Entry 6RE2 (electron microscopy, 3.20 A resolution); this record covers chains T and X of the 31 polymer chains in the assembly.

# Chain T
Name: ATP synthase subunit alpha
Source organism: Polytomella sp. Pringsheim 198.80
UniProt: A0ZW40 (A0ZW40_9CHLO); numbering as in UniProt (aligned over 1-562)
Amino-acid sequence (562 residues; row label = number of the first residue in the row):
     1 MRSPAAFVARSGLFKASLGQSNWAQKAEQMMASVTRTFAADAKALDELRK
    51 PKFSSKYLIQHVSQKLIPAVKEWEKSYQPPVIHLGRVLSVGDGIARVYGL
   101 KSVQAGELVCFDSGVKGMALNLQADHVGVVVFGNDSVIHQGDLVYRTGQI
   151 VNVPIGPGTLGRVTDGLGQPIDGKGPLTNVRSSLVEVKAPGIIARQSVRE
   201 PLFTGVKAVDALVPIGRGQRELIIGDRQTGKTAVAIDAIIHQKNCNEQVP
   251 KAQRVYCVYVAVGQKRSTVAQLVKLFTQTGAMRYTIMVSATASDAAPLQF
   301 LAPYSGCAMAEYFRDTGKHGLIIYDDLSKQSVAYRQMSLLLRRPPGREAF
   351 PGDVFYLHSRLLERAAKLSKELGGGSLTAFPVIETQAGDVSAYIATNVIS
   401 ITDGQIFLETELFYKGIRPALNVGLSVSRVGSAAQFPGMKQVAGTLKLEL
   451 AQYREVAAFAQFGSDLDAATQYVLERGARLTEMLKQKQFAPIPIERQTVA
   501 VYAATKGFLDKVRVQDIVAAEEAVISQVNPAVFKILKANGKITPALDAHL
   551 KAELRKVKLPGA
Not modelled in the structure: 1-39
Sequence notes: conflict Arg-266 (Lys in A0ZW40)
Metal / ion sites: Mg2+: Thr-232 (together with ATP)
Ligand contacts: ATP (adenosine-5'-triphosphate): Arg-227, Gln-228, Thr-229, Gly-230, Lys-231, Thr-232, Ala-233, Glu-384, Phe-413, Arg-418, Pro-419, Gln-486, Lys-487, Gln-488

# Chain X
Name: ATP synthase subunit beta
Source organism: Polytomella sp. Pringsheim 198.80
Notes: EC 7.1.2.2
UniProt: A0ZW41 (A0ZW41_9CHLO); numbering as in UniProt (aligned over 1-574)
Amino-acid sequence (574 residues; row label = number of the first residue in the row):
     1 MALRYAAGLAKNVVQRQGASLNIARAFAAEPAPAIDAGYVSQVIGPVVDV
    51 RFDGELPSILSSLEVEGHSVRLVLEVAQHMGDNTVRCIAMDSTDGLVRGQ
   101 KVVDTGSPIKVPVGRGTLGRIMNVIGEPVDEQGPIDAADIWSIHREAPEF
   151 TEQSTEQEILVTGIKVVDLLAPYQRGGKIGLFGGAGVGKTVLIMELINNV
   201 AKAHGGFSVFAGVGERTREGNDLYREMIESGVIKLGAERGNSKCTLVYGQ
   251 MNEPPGARARVALTGLTVAEYFRDIEGQDVLLFVDNIFRFTQANSEVSAL
   301 LGRIPSAVGYQPTLATDLGGLQERITTTTKGSITSVQAVYVPADDLTDPA
   351 PATTFAHLDATTVLSRSIAELGIYPAVDPLDSTSRMLNPNVIGAEHYNVA
   401 RGVQKVLQDYKNLQDIIAILGMDELSEEDKLTVARARKIQRFLSQPFQVA
   451 EVFTGTPGKYVDLADTISGFQGVLTGKYDDLPEMAFYMVGDIKEVKEKAD
   501 KMAKDIASRKEADNKKVSEELKDIPSLDKLVSEIKEVVIEEDDGLEEDFK
   551 AEALSSETVVLNEEGKSVPLPKKN
Not modelled in the structure: 1-36
Sequence notes: conflict Ala-350 (Gly in A0ZW41), Leu-387 (Arg in A0ZW41)

# Chain T / chain X interface
Contacting residue pairs (70):
  Leu-88(T) with Gly-81(X)
  Ser-89(T) with His-79(X), hydrogen bond (side chain-backbone); Met-80(X); Gly-81(X)
  Val-90(T) with Ile-59(X), hydrophobic; Gln-78(X); His-79(X), hydrogen bond (backbone-backbone)
  Gly-91(T) with Gln-78(X)
  Asp-92(T) with Gln-78(X); Arg-303(X), salt bridge
  Asn-134(T) with Glu-146(X), hydrogen bond
  Asp-135(T) with Ile-59(X)
  Ser-136(T) with Ser-58(X); Ile-59(X)
  His-139(T) with Ser-58(X); His-79(X)
  Gln-140(T) with Leu-56(X); His-79(X), hydrogen bond (backbone-side chain); Gly-81(X); Asp-82(X); Asn-83(X), hydrogen bond (side chain-backbone)
  Ile-171(T) with Phe-150(X); Thr-151(X)
  Asp-172(T) with Thr-151(X)
  Gln-228(T) with Arg-385(X), hydrogen bond
  Lys-265(T) with Glu-323(X); His-357(X), hydrogen bond (side chain-backbone); Asp-359(X), salt bridge
  Arg-266(T) with Ala-147(X); Pro-148(X), hydrogen bond (side chain-backbone); Glu-149(X); Phe-150(X); Gln-153(X); Glu-323(X), hydrogen bond (backbone-side chain)
  Ser-267(T) with Gln-153(X); Thr-326(X)
  Val-269(T) with Phe-150(X), hydrophobic
  Ala-270(T) with Phe-150(X); Gln-153(X); Thr-155(X)
  Gln-271(T) with Thr-155(X); Gln-157(X), hydrogen bond
  Val-273(T) with Phe-150(X), hydrophobic
  Lys-274(T) with Thr-155(X); Glu-156(X), salt bridge
  Thr-291(T) with Glu-323(X), hydrogen bond
  Ala-292(T) with Gly-319(X); Glu-323(X); His-357(X)
  Ser-293(T) with Ala-147(X); Glu-323(X), hydrogen bond
  Asp-294(T) with Thr-316(X)
  Val-332(T) with Ala-315(X), hydrophobic
  Arg-335(T) with Ala-307(X)
  Gln-336(T) with Pro-312(X); Thr-313(X); Thr-316(X), hydrogen bond
  Leu-339(T) with Ile-304(X), hydrophobic; Ser-306(X); Pro-312(X), hydrophobic
  Leu-340(T) with Arg-303(X); Pro-312(X), hydrophobic; Thr-313(X)
  Arg-342(T) with Gly-302(X), hydrogen bond (side chain-backbone); Ile-304(X)
  Glu-348(T) with Ala-307(X)
  Ala-349(T) with Ser-306(X); Ala-307(X)
  Gln-386(T) with Thr-347(X); Ala-352(X)
Interface residues without a listed pair, chain T (44 interface residues in all): Ile-138, Val-163, Gly-173, Arg-227, Gln-264, Lys-329, Arg-343, Ala-387, Gln-488, Phe-489
Interface residues without a listed pair, chain X (49 interface residues in all): Glu-55, Pro-57, Leu-60, Thr-84, Gln-174, Lys-178, Pro-305, Gly-320, Leu-346, Phe-355, Ala-356, Asn-388, Asn-390

# Summary
44 residues of chain T and 49 residues of chain X are in contact, with 14 hydrogen bonds and 3 salt bridges.
Polar pairs include Asp-92(T)/Arg-303(X), Lys-265(T)/Asp-359(X) and Lys-274(T)/Glu-156(X). Chain T binds ATP.
Here chain T is ATP synthase subunit alpha and chain X is ATP synthase subunit beta, both from Polytomella sp.
Pringsheim 198.80. Entry 6RE2 (Cryo-EM structure of Polytomella F-ATP synthase, Rotary substate 2B, composite
map) was determined by electron microscopy together with 6RD4, 6RD5, 6RD6, 6RD7, 6RD8, 6RD9 and 46 further
entries from the same study.
